6EOE - chain A; structure by X-ray diffraction, 1.71 A resolution.

[Chain A]
Protein: 78 kDa glucose-regulated protein
From: Cricetulus griseus
UniProt: G3I8R9 (G3I8R9_CRIGR); residue numbers follow UniProt; this construct covers 28-549
Amino-acid sequence (522 residues; each row starts with the number of its first residue):
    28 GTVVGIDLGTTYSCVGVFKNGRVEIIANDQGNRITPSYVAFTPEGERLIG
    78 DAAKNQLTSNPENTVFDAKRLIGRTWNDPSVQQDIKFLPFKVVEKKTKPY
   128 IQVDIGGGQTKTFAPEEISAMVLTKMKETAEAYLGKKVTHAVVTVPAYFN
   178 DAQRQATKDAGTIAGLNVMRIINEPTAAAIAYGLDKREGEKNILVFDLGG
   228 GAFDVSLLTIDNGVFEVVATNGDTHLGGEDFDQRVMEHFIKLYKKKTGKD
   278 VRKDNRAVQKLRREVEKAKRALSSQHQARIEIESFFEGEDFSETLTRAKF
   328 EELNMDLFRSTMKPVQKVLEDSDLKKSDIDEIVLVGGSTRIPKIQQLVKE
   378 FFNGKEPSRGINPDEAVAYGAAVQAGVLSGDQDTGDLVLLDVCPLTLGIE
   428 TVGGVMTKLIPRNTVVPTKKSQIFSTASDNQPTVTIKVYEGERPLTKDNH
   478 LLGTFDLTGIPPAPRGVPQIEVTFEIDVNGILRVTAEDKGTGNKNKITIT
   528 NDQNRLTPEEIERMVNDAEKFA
Unresolved in the structure: 28, 520-521, 549
Differences from the reference sequence: engineered mutation Ala-229 (Thr in G3I8R9)
Ligand contacts:
  - ADP (adenosine-5'-diphosphate): Gly-36, Thr-37, Thr-38, Tyr-39, Gly-226, Gly-227, Gly-255, Glu-256, Glu-293, Lys-296, Arg-297, Ser-300, Gly-363, Gly-364, Ser-365, Arg-367, Ile-368, Pro-390, Asp-391
  - citrate anion (FLC): Arg-197, Gln-401, Val-404, Leu-405, Leu-414, Val-415, Leu-416
UniProt features mapped onto this chain:
  - region: Gln-409 to Val-419 (Interdomain linker)
  - binding site (ATP): Gly-36 to Tyr-39, Lys-96, Glu-293 to Ser-300, Gly-364 to Arg-367
  - modified residue: Ser-86 (Phosphoserine), Lys-125 (N6-acetyllysine), Tyr-160 (3'-nitrotyrosine), Lys-213 (N6-acetyllysine), Lys-271 (N6-acetyllysine), Lys-326 (N6-acetyllysine), Lys-353 (N6-acetyllysine), Lys-447 (N6-succinyllysine), Arg-492 (Omega-N-methylarginine), Thr-518 (O-AMP-threonine)
  - cross-link (Glycyl lysine isopeptide (Lys-Gly)): Lys-352 (interchain with G-Cter in SUMO2), Lys-353 (interchain with G-Cter in SUMO1)
  - mutagenesis: Leu-414 to Leu-417 (Abolished homooligomerization), Val-461 (V461F: Impaired substrate-binding), Thr-518 (T518A: Abolishes AMPylation), Thr-525 (T525A: Does not affect AMPylation), Thr-527 (T527A: Does not affect AMPylation)
What the authors report for this chain:
  - post-translational modification sites: Thr-518
  - mutagenesis - T229A: decreased catalytic activity (citing earlier work)

[Overview]
Bound to chain A: citrate anion and ADP. Curated annotation (UniProt) lists 17 ATP-binding residues and 8
mutagenesis sites. The paper reports that T229A reduces catalytic activity; a modification site at Thr-518.
Chain A is 78 kDa glucose-regulated protein (Cricetulus griseus); the structure, Crystal structure of
AMPylated GRP78 with nucleotide, was determined by X-ray diffraction (same publication as 5O4P, 6EOB, 6EOC and
6EOF).
